PDB entry 4U6P | X-ray diffraction, 2.59 A resolution | chains A and C of the 3 polymer chains in the assembly

== Chain A ==
Name: DNA polymerase kappa
From: Homo sapiens
Notes: EC 2.7.7.7
Reference sequence: Q9UBT6 (POLK_HUMAN); numbering as in UniProt (aligned over 1-526)
Amino-acid sequence (526 residues; row label = number of the first residue in the row):
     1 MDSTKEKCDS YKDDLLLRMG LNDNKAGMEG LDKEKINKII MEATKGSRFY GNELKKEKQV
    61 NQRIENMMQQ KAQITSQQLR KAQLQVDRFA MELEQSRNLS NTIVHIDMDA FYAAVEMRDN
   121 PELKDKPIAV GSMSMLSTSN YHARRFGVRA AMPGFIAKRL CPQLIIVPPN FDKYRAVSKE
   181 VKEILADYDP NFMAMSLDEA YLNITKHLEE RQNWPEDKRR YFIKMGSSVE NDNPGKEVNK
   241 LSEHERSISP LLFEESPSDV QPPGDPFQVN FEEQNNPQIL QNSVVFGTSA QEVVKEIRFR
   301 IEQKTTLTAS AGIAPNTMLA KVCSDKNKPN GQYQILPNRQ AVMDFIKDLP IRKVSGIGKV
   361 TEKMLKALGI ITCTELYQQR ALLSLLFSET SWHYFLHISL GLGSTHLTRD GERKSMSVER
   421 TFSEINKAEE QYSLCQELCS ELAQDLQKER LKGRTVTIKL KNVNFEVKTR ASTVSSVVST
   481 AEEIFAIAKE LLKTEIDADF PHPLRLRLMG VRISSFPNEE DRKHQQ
Not modelled in the structure: 1-30, 225-281, 519-526
UniProt features mapped onto this chain:
  - binding site (Mg(2+)): Asp107, Asp198, Glu199
  - mutagenesis: Asp198 (D198A: Loss of DNA polymerase activity; when associated with A-199), Glu199 (E199A: Loss of DNA polymerase activity; when associated with D-198)
Bound ions: Mg2+ site 1: Asp107, Met108, Asp198 (together with 2',3'-dideoxycytidine 5'-triphosphate); Mg2+ site 2: Glu199 (together with 2',3'-dideoxycytidine 5'-triphosphate); Mg2+ site 3: Arg352, Val354, Ile357 (shared with DA12(C) of chain C)
Residues lining bound ligands: 2',3'-dideoxycytidine 5'-triphosphate (DCT): Asp107, Met108, Asp109, Ala110, Phe111, Tyr112, Ser137, Thr138, Ser139, Tyr141, Arg144, Ala150, Ala151, Asp198, Glu199, Lys328
What the authors report for this chain:
  - mutagenesis - F49A: decreased catalytic activity on normal templates
  - mutagenesis - F171A (18-fold): decreased catalytic activity on BP-dG (citing earlier work)
  - mutagenesis - Y112A, P169M: decreased catalytic activity on BP-dG template
  - mutagenesis - Y112F: unchanged catalytic activity on BP-dG template
  - mutagenesis - F49A: abolished catalytic activity on BP-dG DNA

== Chain C ==
Molecule: 9-nt DNA strand
Sequence (9 nucleotides; numbered 5 to 13; the number before each row is that of its first residue):
     5 GCGGATCAC
Bound ions: Mg2+: DA12 (shared with Arg352(A), Val354(A), Ile357(A) of chain A)

== Chain A / chain C interface ==
Residue-residue contacts (28; chain A residue first):
  Val60(A) with DT10(C), phosphate contact
  Arg63(A) with DA9(C), hydrogen bond to the phosphate; DT10(C), salt bridge to the phosphate
  Met195(A) with DC13(C), sugar contact
  Ser196(A) with DC13(C), sugar contact
  Glu199(A) with DC13(C), phosphate contact
  Lys321(A) with DC13(C), phosphate contact
  Val354(A) with DA12(C), phosphate contact
  Ser355(A) with DA12(C), phosphate contact
  Gly356(A) with DC11(C), sugar contact; DA12(C), hydrogen bond to the phosphate
  Ile357(A) with DA12(C), phosphate contact
  Gly358(A) with DC11(C), hydrogen bond to the phosphate; DA12(C), phosphate contact
  Lys359(A) with DC11(C), hydrogen bond to the phosphate
  Val360(A) with DT10(C), phosphate contact; DC11(C), hydrogen bond to the phosphate
  Thr361(A) with DC11(C), hydrogen bond to the phosphate
  Arg454(A) with DG5(C), salt bridge to the phosphate
  Lys468(A) with DG8(C), phosphate contact
  Thr469(A) with DG7(C), sugar contact; DG8(C), hydrogen bond to the phosphate
  Arg470(A) with DG7(C), phosphate contact; DG8(C), salt bridge to the phosphate
  Ala471(A) with DG7(C), hydrogen bond to the phosphate
  Ser472(A) with DC6(C), phosphate contact
  Thr473(A) with DG5(C), sugar contact; DC6(C), hydrogen bond to the phosphate
Also at the interface, not in a pair above, chain A (24 interface residues in all): Arg352, Thr455, Val467

== In short ==
24 residues of chain A face 9 of chain C across their interface; the contacts include 9 hydrogen bonds and 3
salt bridges. Polar pairs include Arg63(A)-DA9(C), Gly356(A)-DA12(C) and Gly358(A)-DC11(C). The paper reports
that Y112A and P169M of chain A reduce catalytic activity on BP-dG template; F49A of chain A reduces catalytic
activity on normal templates; 5 substitutions were tested in all.
Here chain A is DNA polymerase kappa (Homo sapiens) and chain C is a 9-nt DNA strand. Entry 4U6P (Structural
mechanism of error-free bypass of major benzo[a]pyrene adduct by human polymerase kappa) was determined by
X-ray diffraction together with 4U7C from the same study.
